PDB entry 2CCI | X-ray diffraction, 2.70 A resolution | chains B and F of the 3 polymer chains in the assembly

== Chain B ==
Protein: Cyclin-A2
Organism: Homo sapiens
Reference sequence: P20248 (CCNA2_HUMAN); numbering as in UniProt (aligned over 175-432)
Amino-acid sequence (258 residues; numbered 175 to 432; the number before each row is that of its first residue):
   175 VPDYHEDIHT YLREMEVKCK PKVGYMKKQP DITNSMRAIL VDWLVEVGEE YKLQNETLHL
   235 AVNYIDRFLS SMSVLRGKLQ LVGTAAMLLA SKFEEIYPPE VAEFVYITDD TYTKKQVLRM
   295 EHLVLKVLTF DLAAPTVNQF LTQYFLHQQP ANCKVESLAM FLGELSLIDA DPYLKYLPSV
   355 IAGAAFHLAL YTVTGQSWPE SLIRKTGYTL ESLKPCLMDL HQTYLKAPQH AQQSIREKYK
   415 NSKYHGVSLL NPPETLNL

== Chain F ==
Protein: Cell division control protein 6 homolog
Reference sequence: Q99741 (CDC6_HUMAN); residues 67-96 here correspond to UniProt positions 71-100 (UniProt number = residue number + 4)
Amino-acid sequence (30 residues; each row starts with the number of its first residue):
    67 HHASPRKQGK KENGPPHSHT LKGRRLVFDN
Disordered / not traced: 74-84
Differences from the reference sequence: engineered mutation His67 (Pro71 in Q99741), His68 (Pro72 in Q99741), Ala69 (Cys73 in Q99741), Arg72 (Pro76 in Q99741)
Curated features (UniProtKB/Swiss-Prot):
  - motif: Gly89 to Asn96 (Cy)
  - modified residue: Ser70 (Phosphoserine)

== Chain B / chain F interface ==
Residue-residue contacts - 31 pairs, chain B then chain F:
  Thr207(B) - Asn96(F)
  Met210(B) - Phe94(F)
  Leu214(B) - Leu92(F)  hydrophobic
  Trp217(B) - Arg90(F)
  Trp217(B) - Leu92(F)  hydrophobic
  Glu220(B) - Leu87(F)
  Glu220(B) - Arg90(F)  salt bridge
  Glu224(B) - His85(F)
  Glu224(B) - Thr86(F)  hydrogen bond (side chain-backbone)
  Glu224(B) - Leu87(F)  hydrogen bond (side chain-backbone)
  Tyr225(B) - His85(F)
  Arg250(B) - Phe94(F)
  Arg250(B) - Asp95(F)
  Leu253(B) - Phe94(F)  hydrophobic
  Gln254(B) - Arg90(F)  hydrogen bond (side chain-backbone)
  Gln254(B) - Arg91(F)
  Gln254(B) - Leu92(F)  hydrogen bond (side chain-backbone)
  Glu269(B) - Lys73(F)  hydrogen bond (backbone-side chain)
  Ile270(B) - Lys73(F)  hydrogen bond (backbone-side chain)
  Glu277(B) - His85(F)  salt bridge
  Tyr280(B) - His85(F)
  Tyr280(B) - Leu87(F)
  Tyr280(B) - Lys88(F)
  Tyr280(B) - Gly89(F)
  Ile281(B) - Gly89(F)
  Ile281(B) - Arg90(F)  hydrogen bond (backbone-backbone)
  Thr282(B) - Arg90(F)
  Asp283(B) - Gly89(F)
  Asp283(B) - Arg90(F)
  Asp283(B) - Arg91(F)
  Thr285(B) - Arg91(F)
Interface residues without a listed pair, chain B (20 interface residues in all): Ile213, Val221
Interface residues without a listed pair, chain F (13 interface residues in all): Val93

== Overview ==
Chain B and chain F form an interface of 20 and 13 residues respectively, with 7 hydrogen bonds and 2 salt
bridges. Polar contacts include Glu220(B)-Arg90(F), Glu277(B)-His85(F) and Glu224(B)-Thr86(F).
Chain B is Cyclin-A2 (Homo sapiens) and chain F is Cell division control protein 6 homolog; the structure,
Crystal structure of phospho-CDK2 Cyclin A in complex with a peptide containing both the substrate and ...,
was determined by X-ray diffraction (same publication as 2CCH).
